7ZBT - chains O and F of the 16 polymer chains in the assembly; structure by electron microscopy, 3.30 A resolution.

# Chain O
Protein: Ribulose bisphosphate carboxylase small subunit
Source organism: Halothiobacillus neapolitanus
UniProt: P45686 (RBS_HALNC); numbering as in UniProt (aligned over 1-110)
Amino-acid sequence (110 residues; row label = number of the first residue in the row):
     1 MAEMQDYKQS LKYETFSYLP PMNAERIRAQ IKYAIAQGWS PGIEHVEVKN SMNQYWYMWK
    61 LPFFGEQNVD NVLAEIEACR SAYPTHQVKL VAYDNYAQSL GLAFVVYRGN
Unresolved in the structure: 1-2

# Chain F
Protein: Ribulose bisphosphate carboxylase large chain
Source organism: Halothiobacillus neapolitanus
Notes: EC 4.1.1.39
UniProt: O85040 (RBL1_HALNC); residue numbers follow UniProt; this construct covers 1-473
Amino-acid sequence (473 residues; each row starts with the number of its first residue):
     1 MAVKKYSAGV KEYRQTYWMP EYTPLDSDIL ACFKITPQPG VDREEAAAAV AAESSTGTWT
    61 TVWTDLLTDM DYYKGRAYRI EDVPGDDAAF YAFIAYPIDL FEEGSVVNVF TSLVGNVFGF
   121 KAVRGLRLED VRFPLAYVKT CGGPPHGIQV ERDKMNKYGR PLLGCTIKPK LGLSAKNYGR
   181 AVYECLRGGL DFTKDDENIN SQPFMRWRDR FLFVQDATET AEAQTGERKG HYLNVTAPTP
   241 EEMYKRAEFA KEIGAPIIMH DYITGGFTAN TGLAKWCQDN GVLLHIHRAM HAVIDRNPNH
   301 GIHFRVLTKI LRLSGGDHLH TGTVVGKLEG DRASTLGWID LLRESFIPED RSRGIFFDQD
   361 WGSMPGVFAV ASGGIHVWHM PALVNIFGDD SVLQFGGGTL GHPWGNAAGA AANRVALEAC
   421 VEARNQGRDI EKEGKEILTA AAQHSPELKI AMETWKEIKF EFDTVDKLDT QNR
Unresolved in the structure: 1-12, 457-473
Curated features (UniProtKB/Swiss-Prot):
  - active site (Proton acceptor): Lys168, His287
  - binding site (substrate): Asn116, Thr166, Lys170, Arg288, His320, Ser372
  - binding site (Mg(2+)): Lys194, Asp196, Glu197
  - site: Lys327 (Transition state stabilizer)
  - modified residue: Lys194 (N6-carboxylysine)
  - mutagenesis: Tyr72 (Y72A: No longer binds N-repeats in CsoS2A; when associated with A-346 and 'A-96' in CbbS; Y72R: No longer binds N-repeats in CsoS2A), Phe346 (F346A: No longer binds N-repeats in CsoS2A; when associated with A-72 and 'A-96' in CbbS)
Reported in the primary citation:
  - post-translational modification sites: Lys194
  - catalytic residues: Lys194, His285, His287, His320

# How chain O and chain F interact
Contacting residue pairs (20; chain O residue first):
  Glu44(O) - Arg180(F)  salt bridge
  Gln54(O) - Lys176(F)  hydrogen bond
  Gln54(O) - Asp216(F)
  Tyr55(O) - Lys176(F)
  Tyr55(O) - Gly179(F)
  Tyr55(O) - Arg180(F)
  Tyr55(O) - Tyr183(F)  hydrophobic
  Tyr55(O) - Phe213(F)
  Tyr55(O) - Ala217(F)  hydrophobic
  Trp56(O) - Tyr183(F)
  Tyr57(O) - Tyr183(F)
  Tyr57(O) - Arg187(F)
  Tyr57(O) - Gln224(F)  hydrogen bond
  Met58(O) - Glu184(F)
  Leu61(O) - Pro403(F)
  Tyr93(O) - Arg180(F)  hydrogen bond
  Gln98(O) - Gly172(F)
  Gln98(O) - Leu173(F)
  Gln98(O) - Ser174(F)  hydrogen bond (side chain-backbone)
  Gln98(O) - Asn177(F)  hydrogen bond
Interface residues without a listed pair, chain O (10 interface residues in all): Asn53
Interface residues without a listed pair, chain F (18 interface residues in all): Ala175, Thr220, Gly405

# Overview
10 residues of chain O and 18 residues of chain F are in contact; the contacts include 5 hydrogen bonds and 1
salt bridge. Polar pairs include Glu44(O)-Arg180(F), Gln54(O)-Lys176(F) and Tyr57(O)-Gln224(F). The paper
reports catalytic residues Lys194(F), His285(F) and His287(F) among others; a modification site at Lys194(F).
Chain O is Ribulose bisphosphate carboxylase small subunit and chain F is Ribulose bisphosphate carboxylase
large chain, both from Halothiobacillus neapolitanus; the structure, Subtomogram averaging of Rubisco from
native Halothiobacillus carboxysomes, was determined by electron microscopy (same publication as 7ZC1).
